PDB entry 9GD9 | electron microscopy, 3.80 A resolution | chains B and D of the 6 polymer chains in the assembly

== Chain B (and D) ==
Molecule: Nucleoside diphosphate kinase A
Source organism: Homo sapiens
Notes: EC 2.7.4.6; chain D of this document is another copy of the same molecule, construct and numbering; everything in this record applies to it too
UniProtKB: P15531 (NDKA_HUMAN); residues 1-143 here = UniProt positions 1-143
Chain sequence (150 residues; each row starts with the number of its first residue; numbers below 1 keep their minus sign (Met-6 is residue -6)):
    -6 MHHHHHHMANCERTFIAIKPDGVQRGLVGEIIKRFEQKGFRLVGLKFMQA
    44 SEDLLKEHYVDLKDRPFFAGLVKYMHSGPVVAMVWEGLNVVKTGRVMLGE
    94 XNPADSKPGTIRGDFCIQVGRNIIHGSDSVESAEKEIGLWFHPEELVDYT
Unresolved in the structure: -6 to 1, 143
Construct notes: initiating methionine (-6); expression tag (-5 to 0); engineered mutation A1IKP_94 (Thr in P15531)
Modified residues: A1IKP (triphosphoserine) at position 94
Swiss-Prot annotation at these positions:
  - active site: His118 (Pros-phosphohistidine intermediate)
  - binding site (ATP): Lys12, Phe60, Arg88, Arg105, Asn115
  - modified residue (Phosphoserine): Ser120, Ser122, Ser125
  - cross-link: Lys100 (Glycyl lysine isopeptide (Lys-Gly) (interchain with G-Cter in ubiquitin))
  - natural variant: Ser120 (S120G: In a neuroblastoma sample)
  - mutagenesis: Phe60 (F60W: No loss of activity or substrate binding), Pro96 (P96S: Increased motility of carcinoma cells), His118 (H118F: Loss of serine/threonine kinase activity. Some loss of motility of carcinoma cells; H118G: Loss of activity), Ser120 (S120A: Limited increase in motility of carcinoma cells)
Reported in the primary citation:
  - catalytic residues: His118
  - mutagenesis - H118F: abolished catalytic activity (NDP kinase assay)

== Interface between chain B and chain D ==
Pairs across the interface (13):
  Gln30(B) with Asp107(D); Phe108(D)
  Lys31(B) with Arg105(D); Gly106(D); Asp107(D), hydrogen bond (backbone-backbone); Phe108(D); Cys109(D), hydrogen bond (side chain-backbone); Ile110(D)
  Phe33(B) with Ile110(D), hydrophobic
  Val89(B) with Pro101(D)
  Gly102(B) with Pro101(D); Gly102(D)
  Thr103(B) with Pro101(D)
Other interface residues (no listed pair), chain B (7 interface residues in all): Gly32
Other interface residues (no listed pair), chain D (9 interface residues in all): Arg27

== In short ==
The interface between chain B and chain D involves 7 residues on one side and 9 on the other; the contacts
include 2 hydrogen bonds. Polar pairs include Lys31(B)-Cys109(D) and Lys31(B)-Asp107(D). From the paper: the
catalytic residue His118(B); H118F of chain B abolishes catalytic activity (NDP kinase assay).
Both chains are Nucleoside diphosphate kinase A (Homo sapiens). Entry 9GD9 (NME1 94-Oligophosphoserine) was
determined by electron microscopy together with 9GD6 and 9GD8 from the same study.
